Entry 7KXK (electron microscopy, 5.00 A resolution (low resolution: residue-level contacts below are approximate; hydrogen-bond / salt-bridge calls are withheld)); this record covers chains L and H of the 9 polymer chains in the assembly.

== Chain L ==
Name: Fab 15033-7 light chain
Organism: Homo sapiens
Notes: antibody fragment or engineered binder
Chain sequence (214 residues; each row starts with the number of its first residue; note: 20 numbers in that range are skipped by the numbering (no residue carries them; nothing is unmodelled there)):
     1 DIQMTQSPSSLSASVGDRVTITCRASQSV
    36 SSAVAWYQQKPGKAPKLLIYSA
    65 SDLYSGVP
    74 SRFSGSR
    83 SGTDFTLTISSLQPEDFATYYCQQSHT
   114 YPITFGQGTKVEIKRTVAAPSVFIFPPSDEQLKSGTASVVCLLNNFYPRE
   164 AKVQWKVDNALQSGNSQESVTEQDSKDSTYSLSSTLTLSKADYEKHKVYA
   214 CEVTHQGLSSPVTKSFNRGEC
Cystine bridges: C23-C104, C154-C214

== Chain H ==
Name: Fab 15033-7 heavy chain
Organism: Homo sapiens
Notes: antibody fragment or engineered binder
Chain sequence (225 residues; each row starts with the number of its first residue; note: 8 numbers in that range are skipped by the numbering (no residue carries them; nothing is unmodelled there)):
     1 EVQLVESGG
    11 GLVQPGGSLRLSCAASGFDL
    35 GGYSMHWVRQAPGKGLEWVAGIYAS
    62 GGATAYADSVK
    74 GRFTISADTSKNTAYLQMNSLRAEDTAVYYCARSYYYGGFGMDYWGQGTL
   124 VTVSSASTKGPSVFPLAPSSKSTSGGTAALGCLVKDYFPEPVTVSWNSGA
   174 LTSGVHTFPAVLQSSGLYSLSSVVTVPSSSLGTQTYICNVNHKPSNTKVD
   224 KKVEPKSCDK
Unresolved in the structure: 232-233
Cystine bridges: C23-C104, C155-C211

== Interface between chain L and chain H ==
Disulfides between the chains: C234(L)-C231(H)
Residue-residue contacts - 62 pairs, chain L then chain H:
  A40(L) - G114(H)
  Y42(L) - G114(H)
  Y42(L) - M115(H)
  Y42(L) - W118(H)
  Q44(L) - Q44(H)
  Q44(L) - Y103(H)
  K48(L) - Y103(H)
  K48(L) - Q120(H)
  A49(L) - Y103(H)
  A49(L) - W118(H)
  A49(L) - G119(H)
  A49(L) - Q120(H)
  P50(L) - L50(H)
  P50(L) - Y103(H)
  P50(L) - W118(H)
  L52(L) - M115(H)
  L52(L) - D116(H)
  Y55(L) - F113(H)
  S56(L) - G112(H)
  Y68(L) - D116(H)
  Y103(L) - G49(H)
  Q105(L) - G114(H)
  Q105(L) - M115(H)
  S107(L) - G111(H)
  S107(L) - G112(H)
  S107(L) - F113(H)
  S107(L) - G114(H)
  Y114(L) - H40(H)
  Y114(L) - W52(H)
  Y114(L) - Y110(H)
  Y114(L) - G111(H)
  P115(L) - W52(H)
  I116(L) - W52(H)
  I116(L) - M115(H)
  F118(L) - V42(H)
  F118(L) - L50(H)
  F118(L) - E51(H)
  F118(L) - W52(H)
  F136(L) - S142(H)
  F136(L) - A151(H)
  F136(L) - A152(H)
  F138(L) - P138(H)
  F138(L) - L139(H)
  F138(L) - A140(H)
  Q144(L) - P138(H)
  V153(L) - L139(H)
  L155(L) - F181(H)
  L155(L) - V196(H)
  N157(L) - V196(H)
  N157(L) - T198(H)
  N158(L) - H179(H)
  S182(L) - F181(H)
  V183(L) - F181(H)
  V183(L) - P182(H)
  T184(L) - T180(H)
  T184(L) - F181(H)
  T184(L) - P182(H)
  S194(L) - F181(H)
  L195(L) - F181(H)
  S196(L) - F181(H)
  S196(L) - S194(H)
  C234(L) - C231(H)  disulfide
Interface residues without a listed pair, chain L (35 interface residues in all): A38, K51, H108, S228
Interface residues without a listed pair, chain H (41 interface residues in all): K48, A66, A68, Y117, K144, T146, T150, L156, V184

== Overview ==
Chain L and chain H form an interface of 35 and 41 residues respectively, with 1 disulfide bond.
Here chain L is Fab 15033-7 light chain and chain H is Fab 15033-7 heavy chain, both from Homo sapiens. Entry
7KXK (SARS-CoV-2 spike protein in complex with Fab 15033-7, 2-"up"-1-"down" conformation) was determined by
electron microscopy (same publication as 7KLG, 7KLH, 7KMK, 7KML and 7KXJ).
